PDB entry 2A6O | X-ray diffraction, 2.60 A resolution | chains C and B of the 4 polymer chains in the assembly

# Chain C
Molecule: 22-nt DNA strand
Sequence (22 nucleotides; each row starts with the number of its first residue):
     1 CCCCTAGCTT TAGCTATGGG GA

# Chain B
Protein: ISHp608 Transposase
From: Helicobacter pylori
UniProt: Q933Z0 (Q933Z0_HELPY); residue numbers follow UniProt; this construct covers 1-155
Amino-acid sequence (155 residues; numbered 1 to 155; the number before each row is that of its first residue):
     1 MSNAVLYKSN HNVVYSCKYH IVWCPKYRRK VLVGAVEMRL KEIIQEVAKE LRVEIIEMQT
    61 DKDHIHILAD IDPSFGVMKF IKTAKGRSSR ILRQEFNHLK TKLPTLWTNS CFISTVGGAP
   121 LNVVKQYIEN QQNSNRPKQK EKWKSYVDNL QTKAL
Disordered / not traced: 1-3
What the authors report for this chain:
  - binding site for the 22-nt DNA strand: Asn-10, His-11, Leu-51, Arg-52, Ser-74, Phe-75
  - binding site for the 22-nt DNA strand (chain C): Lys-82, Gly-86, Arg-87, Arg-90
  - specificity-determining residues: Leu-51, Lys-82
  - binding site for the 22-nt DNA strand (chain C): Lys-85, Gly-86 (proposed by the authors, not directly observed)
  - catalytic residues: Asp-61 (proposed by the authors, not directly observed)
  - catalytic residues: Tyr-127
  - mutagenesis - Y127F: abolished catalytic activity
  - mutagenesis - H20A, D63A: decreased catalytic activity

# Chain C / chain B interface
Residue-residue contacts - 18 pairs, chain C then chain B:
  DC1(C) / Lys-8(B)  phosphate contact
  DC1(C) / Asn-10(B)  base contact
  DC1(C) / Asn-12(B)  phosphate contact
  DC1(C) / Val-147(B)  sugar contact
  DC2(C) / Asn-12(B)  phosphate contact
  DC2(C) / Trp-143(B)  phosphate contact
  DA16(C) / His-11(B)  base contact
  DA16(C) / Ser-74(B)  hydrogen bond to the phosphate
  DT17(C) / Asn-10(B)  hydrogen bond to the phosphate
  DT17(C) / Glu-50(B)  base contact
  DT17(C) / Leu-51(B)  hydrogen bond to the base
  DT17(C) / Arg-52(B)  sugar contact
  DT17(C) / Asp-72(B)  base contact
  DT17(C) / Ser-74(B)  sugar contact
  DT17(C) / Phe-75(B)  stacking on the base
  DG18(C) / Asn-10(B)  hydrogen bond to the phosphate
  DG18(C) / His-11(B)  hydrogen bond to the base
  DG19(C) / His-11(B)  base contact
Also at the interface, not in a pair above, chain C (7 interface residues in all): DC3
Also at the interface, not in a pair above, chain B (13 interface residues in all): Lys-140

# Summary
7 residues of chain C and 13 residues of chain B are in contact; the contacts include 5 hydrogen bonds and 1
aromatic stacking contact. Among the polar pairs are DT17(C)/Leu-51(B), DG18(C)/His-11(B) and
DA16(C)/Ser-74(B). From the paper: catalytic residues Asp-61(B) and Tyr-127(B); H20A and D63A of chain B
reduce catalytic activity.
Chain C is a 22-nt DNA strand and chain B is ISHp608 Transposase (Helicobacter pylori); the structure, Crystal
Structure of the ISHp608 Transposase in Complex with Stem-loop DNA, was determined by X-ray diffraction
together with 2A6M from the same study.
